Entry 9F3T (electron microscopy, 3.00 A resolution); this record covers chains A and F of the 7 polymer chains in the assembly.

[Chain A (and F)]
Protein: Large T antigen
Organism: Betapolyomavirus macacae
Notes: EC 3.6.4.-; chain F of this document is another copy of the same molecule, construct and numbering; everything in this record applies to it too
UniProt: P03070 (LT_SV40); numbering as in UniProt (aligned over 266-627)
Chain sequence (362 residues; row label = number of the first residue in the row):
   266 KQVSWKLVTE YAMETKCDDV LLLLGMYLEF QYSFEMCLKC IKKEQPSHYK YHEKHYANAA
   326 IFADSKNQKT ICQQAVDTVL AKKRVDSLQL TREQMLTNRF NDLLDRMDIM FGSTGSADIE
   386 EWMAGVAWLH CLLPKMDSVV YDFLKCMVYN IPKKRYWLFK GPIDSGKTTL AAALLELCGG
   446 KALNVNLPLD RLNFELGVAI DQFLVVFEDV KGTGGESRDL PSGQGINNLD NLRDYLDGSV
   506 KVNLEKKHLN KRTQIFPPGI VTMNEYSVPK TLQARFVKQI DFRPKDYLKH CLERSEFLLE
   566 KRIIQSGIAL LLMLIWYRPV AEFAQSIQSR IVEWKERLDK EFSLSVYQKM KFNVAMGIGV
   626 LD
Residues lining bound ligands: ATP (adenosine-5'-triphosphate): Trp-393, Leu-397, Pro-427, Ile-428, Asp-429, Ser-430, Gly-431, Lys-432, Thr-433, Thr-434, Glu-473, Asn-529, Pro-549, Lys-550, Asp-551, Leu-553, Lys-554, Leu-557
UniProt features mapped onto this chain:
  - binding site (Zn(2+)): Cys-302, Cys-305, His-313, His-317
  - binding site (ATP): Gly-426 to Thr-433
From the paper describing this entry:
  - binding site for the 8-nt DNA strand: Lys-512, His-513

[How chain A and chain F interact]
Contacting residue pairs (25):
  Gln-267(A) / Lys-331(F)  hydrogen bond
  Trp-270(A) / Lys-331(F)
  Lys-271(A) / Asp-329(F)  salt bridge
  Gln-339(A) / Ser-330(F)  hydrogen bond (side chain-backbone)
  Gln-339(A) / Lys-331(F)
  Gln-339(A) / Asn-332(F)
  Gln-339(A) / Gln-333(F)  hydrogen bond
  Asp-342(A) / Lys-334(F)  salt bridge
  Thr-343(A) / Leu-293(F)
  Ala-346(A) / Leu-286(F)
  Ala-346(A) / Gly-290(F)
  Arg-349(A) / Asp-284(F)  salt bridge
  Arg-349(A) / Leu-286(F)
  Arg-349(A) / Leu-287(F)
  Val-350(A) / Gly-290(F)
  Val-350(A) / Met-291(F)
  Val-350(A) / Glu-294(F)
  Leu-353(A) / Leu-287(F)  hydrophobic
  Gln-354(A) / Lys-304(F)  hydrogen bond
  Gln-354(A) / Gln-310(F)
  Asn-415(A) / Arg-567(F)  hydrogen bond (backbone-side chain)
  Pro-417(A) / Arg-567(F)
  Lys-419(A) / Glu-561(F)  salt bridge
  Asp-455(A) / His-513(F)  salt bridge
  Gly-503(A) / Arg-567(F)  hydrogen bond (backbone-side chain)
Also at the interface, not in a pair above, chain A (20 interface residues in all): Leu-345, Ile-416, Ser-504, Asn-515
Also at the interface, not in a pair above, chain F (20 interface residues in all): Leu-289, Leu-564

[Overview]
Chain A and chain F each contribute 20 residues to their interface, with 6 hydrogen bonds and 5 salt bridges.
Polar contacts include Lys-271(A)/Asp-329(F), Asp-342(A)/Lys-334(F) and Arg-349(A)/Asp-284(F). Bound to chain
A: ATP. The paper reports a binding site for the 8-nt DNA strand at Lys-512(A) and His-513(A).
Both chains are Large T antigen (Betapolyomavirus macacae). Entry 9F3T (Active SV40 LTAg complex with DNA (3D
variability component_000, frame_010)) was determined by electron microscopy together with 9EVH, 9EVP, 9F3U,
9F5I, 9F73, 9F74 and 14 further entries from the same study.
